8J5T - chains B and D of the 4 polymer chains in the assembly; structure by electron microscopy, 2.98 A resolution.

== Chain B ==
Name: Putative peptide transport permease protein Rv1283c
Source organism: Mycobacterium tuberculosis (strain ATCC 25618 / H37Rv)
Reference sequence: P9WFZ7 (Y1283_MYCTU); residues 1-325 here = UniProt positions 1-325
Sequence (325 residues; row label = number of the first residue in the row):
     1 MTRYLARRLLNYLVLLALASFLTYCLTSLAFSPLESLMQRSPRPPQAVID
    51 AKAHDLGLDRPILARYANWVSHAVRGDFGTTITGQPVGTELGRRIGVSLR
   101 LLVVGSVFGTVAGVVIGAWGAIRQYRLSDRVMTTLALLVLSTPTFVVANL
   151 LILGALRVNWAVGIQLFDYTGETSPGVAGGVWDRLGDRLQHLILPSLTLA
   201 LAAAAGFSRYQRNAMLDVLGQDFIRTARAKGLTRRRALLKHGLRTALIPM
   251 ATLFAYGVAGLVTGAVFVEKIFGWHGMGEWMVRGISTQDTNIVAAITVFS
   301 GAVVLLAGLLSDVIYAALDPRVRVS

== Chain D ==
Name: Uncharacterized ABC transporter ATP-binding protein Rv1281c
Source organism: Mycobacterium tuberculosis (strain ATCC 25618 / H37Rv)
Reference sequence: P9WQJ5 (Y1281_MYCTU); residues 1-612 here = UniProt positions 1-612
Sequence (612 residues; numbered 1 to 612; the number before each row is that of its first residue):
     1 MSPLLEVTDLAVTFRTDGDPVTAVRGISYRVEPGEVVAMVGESGSGKSAA
    51 AMAVVGLLPEYAQVRGSVRLQGTELLGLADNAMSRFRGKAIGTVFQDPMS
   101 ALTPVYTVGDQIAEAIEVHQPRVGKKAARRRAVELLDLVGISQPQRRSRA
   151 FPHELSGGERQRVVIAIAIANDPDLLICDDPTTALDVTVQAQILDVLKAA
   201 RDVTGAGVLIITHDLGVVAEFADRALVMYAGRVVESAGVNDLYRDRRMPY
   251 TVGLLGSVPRLDAAQGTRLVPIPGAPPSLAGLAPGCPFAPRCPLVIDECL
   301 TAEPELLDVATDHRAACIRTELVTGRSAADIYRVKTEARPAALGDASVVV
   351 RVRHLVKTYRLAKGVVLRRAIGEVRAVDGISLELRQGRTLGIVGESGSGK
   401 STTLHEILELAAPQSGSIEVLGTDVATLGTAERRSLRRDIQVVFQDPVAS
   451 LDPRLPVFDLIAEPLQANGFGKNETHARVAELLDIVGLRHGDASRYPAEF
   501 SGGQKQRIGIARALALQPKILALDDPVSALDVSIQAGIINLLLDLQEQFG
   551 LSYLFVSHDLSVVKHLAHQVAVMLAGTVVEQGDSEEVFGNPKHEYTRRLL
   601 GAVPQPDPARRG
Disordered / not traced: 1, 610-612
Sequence notes: engineered mutation Asp180 (Glu in P9WQJ5), Asp525 (Glu in P9WQJ5)
Metal / ion sites: Mg2+ site 1: Ser48, Gln96 (together with ATP); 4Fe-4S cluster Fe: Cys286, Cys292, Cys299, Cys317; Mg2+ site 2: Ser401, Gln445 (together with ATP)
Small-molecule neighbours:
  - ATP (adenosine-5'-triphosphate), molecule 1: Phe14, Thr16, Val21, Ala23, Glu42, Ser43, Gly44, Ser45, Gly46, Lys47, Ser48, Ala49, Tyr61, Gln96, His213, Leu279, Arg495, Ala498, Glu499, Phe500, Ser501, Gly502, Gly503, Gln504, Ala529
  - ATP, molecule 2: Arg147, His153, Glu154, Leu155, Ser156, Gly157, Gly158, Glu159, Ala184, Tyr359, Leu361, Val374, Ala376, Glu395, Ser396, Gly397, Ser398, Gly399, Lys400, Ser401, Thr402, Gln445, His558
  - 4Fe-4S cluster (SF4): Met248, Pro249, Cys286, Phe288, Ala289, Cys292, Leu294, Val295, Cys299, Pro304, Ala316, Cys317, Ile318, Arg319

== How chain B and chain D interact ==
Residue-residue contacts (44):
  Asp217(B) with Arg454(D), salt bridge
  Asp222(B) with Ser100(D), hydrogen bond
  Phe223(B) with Ser100(D), hydrogen bond (backbone-backbone); Leu102(D); Thr103(D)
  Arg225(B) with Met52(D), hydrogen bond; Leu57(D)
  Thr226(B) with Phe95(D); Ala101(D), hydrogen bond (side chain-backbone)
  Arg228(B) with Leu57(D); Arg87(D)
  Ala229(B) with Leu57(D), hydrophobic; Arg87(D); Thr93(D); Phe95(D), hydrophobic
  Lys230(B) with Gly88(D); Gln111(D); Glu114(D); Ala115(D); His119(D)
  Gly231(B) with Ser84(D); Val118(D); His119(D)
  Leu232(B) with Ser84(D); Glu114(D); Val118(D), hydrophobic
  Thr233(B) with Asp80(D); Ser84(D)
  Arg234(B) with Asp80(D), hydrogen bond (backbone-side chain)
  Lys240(B) with Tyr106(D), hydrogen bond (backbone-side chain); Glu114(D), salt bridge
  His241(B) with Thr103(D), hydrogen bond; Tyr106(D); Glu114(D), salt bridge
  Arg244(B) with Val105(D); Tyr106(D)
  Thr245(B) with Val105(D)
  Leu318(B) with Val105(D)
  Pro320(B) with Pro104(D); Val105(D); Phe151(D), hydrophobic; His153(D)
  Arg321(B) with Pro104(D); His153(D)
Interface residues without a listed pair, chain B (24 interface residues in all): Met1, Val313, Ala316, Ala317, Asp319
Interface residues without a listed pair, chain D (28 interface residues in all): Glu60, Asn81, Ile167, Val365, Val366

== In short ==
Chain B and chain D form an interface of 24 and 28 residues respectively, with 7 hydrogen bonds and 3 salt
bridges. Polar contacts include Asp217(B)-Arg454(D), Lys240(B)-Glu114(D) and His241(B)-Glu114(D). Chain D
binds ATP and 4Fe-4S cluster.
Here chain B is Putative peptide transport permease protein Rv1283c and chain D is Uncharacterized ABC
transporter ATP-binding protein Rv1281c, both from Mycobacterium tuberculosis (strain ATCC 25618 / H37Rv).
Entry 8J5T (Cryo-EM structure of Mycobacterium tuberculosis OppABCD in the catalytic intermediate state) was
determined by electron microscopy, deposited together with 8J5Q, 8J5R, 8J5S and 8J5U.
